7XL3 - chains C and G of the 7 polymer chains in the assembly; structure by electron microscopy, 3.13 A resolution.

# Chain C
Protein: DNA-directed RNA polymerase subunit beta
From: Pseudomonas aeruginosa PAO1
Notes: EC 2.7.7.6
UniProt: Q51561 (RPOB_PSEAE); numbering as in UniProt (aligned over 1-1357)
Sequence (1359 residues; row label = number of the first residue in the row; numbers below 1 keep their minus sign (Met-1 is residue -1)):
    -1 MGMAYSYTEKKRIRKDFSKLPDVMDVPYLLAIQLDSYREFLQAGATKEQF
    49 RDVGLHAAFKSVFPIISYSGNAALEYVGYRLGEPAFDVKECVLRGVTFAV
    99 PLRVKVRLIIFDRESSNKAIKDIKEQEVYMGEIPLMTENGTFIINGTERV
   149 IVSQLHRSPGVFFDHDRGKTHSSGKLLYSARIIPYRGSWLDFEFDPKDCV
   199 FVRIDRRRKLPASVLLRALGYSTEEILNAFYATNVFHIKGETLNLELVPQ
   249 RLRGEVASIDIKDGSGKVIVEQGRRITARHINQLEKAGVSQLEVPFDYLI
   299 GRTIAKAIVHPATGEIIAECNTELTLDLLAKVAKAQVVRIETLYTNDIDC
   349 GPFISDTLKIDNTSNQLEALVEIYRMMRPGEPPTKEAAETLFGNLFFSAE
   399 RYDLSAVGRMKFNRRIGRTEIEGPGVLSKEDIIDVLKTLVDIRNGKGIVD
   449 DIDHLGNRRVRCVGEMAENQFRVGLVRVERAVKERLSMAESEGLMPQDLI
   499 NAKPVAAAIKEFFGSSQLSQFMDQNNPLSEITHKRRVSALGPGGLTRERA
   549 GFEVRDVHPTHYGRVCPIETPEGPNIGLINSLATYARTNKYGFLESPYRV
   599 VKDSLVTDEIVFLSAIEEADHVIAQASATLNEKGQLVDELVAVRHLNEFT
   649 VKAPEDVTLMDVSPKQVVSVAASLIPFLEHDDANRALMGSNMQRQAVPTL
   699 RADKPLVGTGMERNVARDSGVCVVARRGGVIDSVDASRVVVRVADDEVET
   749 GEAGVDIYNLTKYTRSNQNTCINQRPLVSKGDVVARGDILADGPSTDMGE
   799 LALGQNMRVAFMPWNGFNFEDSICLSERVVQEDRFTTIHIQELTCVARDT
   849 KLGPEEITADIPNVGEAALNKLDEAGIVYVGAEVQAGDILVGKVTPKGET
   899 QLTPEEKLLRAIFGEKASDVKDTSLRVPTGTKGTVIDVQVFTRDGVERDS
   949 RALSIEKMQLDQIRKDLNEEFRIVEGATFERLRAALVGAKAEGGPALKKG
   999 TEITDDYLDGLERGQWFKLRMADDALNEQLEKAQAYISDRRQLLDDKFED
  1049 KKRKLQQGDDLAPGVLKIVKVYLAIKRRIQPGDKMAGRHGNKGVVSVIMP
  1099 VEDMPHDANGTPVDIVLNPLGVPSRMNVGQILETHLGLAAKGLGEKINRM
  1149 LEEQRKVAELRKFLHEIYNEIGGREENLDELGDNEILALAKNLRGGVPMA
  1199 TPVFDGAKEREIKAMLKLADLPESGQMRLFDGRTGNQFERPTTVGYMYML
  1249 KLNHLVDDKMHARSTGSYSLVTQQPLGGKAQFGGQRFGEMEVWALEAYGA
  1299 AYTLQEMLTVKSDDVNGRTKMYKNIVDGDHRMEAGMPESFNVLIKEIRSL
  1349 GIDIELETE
Not modelled in the structure: -1 to 0, 988-1019, 1357
Differences from the reference sequence: initiating methionine (-1); expression tag (0)
What the authors report for this chain:
  - conformationally variable residues (domain motion): Arg373 to Lys383

# Chain G
Protein: Transcriptional factor SutA
From: Pseudomonas aeruginosa PAO1
UniProt: Q9HTR9 (Q9HTR9_PSEAE); residue numbers follow UniProt; this construct covers 1-105
Sequence (109 residues; each row starts with the number of its first residue; numbers below 1 keep their minus sign (Gly-3 is residue -3)):
    -3 GAMGMSEEELEQDELDGADEDDGEELAAADDGEADSGDGDEAPAPGKKAK
    47 AAVVEEELPSVEAKQKERDALAKAMEEFLSRGGKVQEIEPNVVADPPKKP
    97 DSKYGSRPI
Not modelled in the structure: -3 to 53, 91-105
Differences from the reference sequence: expression tag (-3 to 0)
What the authors report for this chain:
  - conformationally variable residues (order/disorder transition): Leu54 to Val57

# How chain C and chain G interact
Residue-residue contacts (40):
  Ala55(C) - Ser56(G)
  Lys58(C) - Gln61(G)
  Lys58(C) - Arg64(G)
  Ser59(C) - Pro55(G)
  Ser59(C) - Ser56(G)
  Ser59(C) - Lys60(G)
  Pro62(C) - Glu63(G)
  Pro62(C) - Arg64(G)
  Ile63(C) - Lys60(G)
  Ile63(C) - Glu63(G)
  Ile64(C) - Glu63(G)  hydrogen bond (backbone-side chain)
  Glu73(C) - Leu67(G)
  Glu73(C) - Met71(G)
  Ile107(C) - Met71(G)  hydrophobic
  Phe109(C) - Leu67(G)  hydrophobic
  Asn115(C) - Ala70(G)
  Ile118(C) - Met71(G)  hydrophobic
  Ile118(C) - Phe74(G)
  Asp120(C) - Leu75(G)
  Ile121(C) - Ile84(G)  hydrophobic
  Lys122(C) - Val81(G)
  Lys122(C) - Gln82(G)
  Lys122(C) - Ile84(G)
  Glu123(C) - Ile84(G)
  Glu123(C) - Glu85(G)
  Gln124(C) - Pro86(G)
  Val126(C) - Asn87(G)
  Ala397(C) - Leu54(G)  hydrogen bond (backbone-backbone)
  Ala397(C) - Ala59(G)  hydrophobic
  Glu398(C) - Leu54(G)
  Asp401(C) - Leu54(G)  hydrogen bond (side chain-backbone)
  Pro422(C) - Glu58(G)
  Gly423(C) - Glu58(G)  hydrogen bond (backbone-side chain)
  Arg470(C) - Ser56(G)
  Gly491(C) - Ala90(G)
  Leu492(C) - Ala90(G)
  Met493(C) - Ala90(G)
  Gln495(C) - Pro86(G)
  Gln495(C) - Asn87(G)
  Gln495(C) - Val88(G)  hydrogen bond (side chain-backbone)
Other interface residues (no listed pair), chain C (32 interface residues in all): Ala71, Arg105, Lys119, Tyr400, Asp496
Other interface residues (no listed pair), chain G (25 interface residues in all): Glu73, Lys80, Val89
Interface features reported in the paper:
  - interface residues, chain C: Ser59(C), Glu73(C)
  - interface residues, chain G: Leu54(G), Lys60(G), Arg64(G), Leu67(G), Met71(G), Phe74(G), Leu75(G), Val81(G), Ile84(G)
  - hot spots on chain G (mutagenesis) - K60A, R64A, L67A, M71A, F74A, L75A, V81A, I84A: decreased binding to DNA-directed RNA polymerase subunit beta (chain C)

# Summary
32 residues of chain C face 25 of chain G across their interface; the contacts include 5 hydrogen bonds. Polar
pairs include Ile64(C)-Glu63(G), Asp401(C)-Leu54(G) and Gly423(C)-Glu58(G). The paper reports that K60A, R64A
and L67A of chain G, among others, reduce binding to DNA-directed RNA polymerase subunit beta (chain C);
interface residues Ser59(C), Glu73(C) and Leu54(G) among others; 8 substitutions were tested in all.
Chain C is DNA-directed RNA polymerase subunit beta and chain G is Transcriptional factor SutA, both from
Pseudomonas aeruginosa PAO1; the structure, Cryo-EM structure of Pseudomonas aeruginosa RNAP sigmaS holoenzyme
complexes with transcription factor SutA (open lobe), was determined by electron microscopy together with
7F0R, 7VF9 and 7XL4 from the same study.
